PDB entry 3O32 | X-ray diffraction, 2.85 A resolution | chains A and B

# Chain A (and B)
Molecule: Chlorocatechol 1,2-dioxygenase
Source organism: Rhodococcus opacus
Notes: EC 1.13.11.-; chain B of this document is another copy of the same molecule, construct and numbering; everything in this record applies to it too
UniProt: O67987 (CLCA_RHOOP); residues 1-257 here = UniProt positions 1-257
Chain sequence (257 residues; row label = number of the first residue in the row):
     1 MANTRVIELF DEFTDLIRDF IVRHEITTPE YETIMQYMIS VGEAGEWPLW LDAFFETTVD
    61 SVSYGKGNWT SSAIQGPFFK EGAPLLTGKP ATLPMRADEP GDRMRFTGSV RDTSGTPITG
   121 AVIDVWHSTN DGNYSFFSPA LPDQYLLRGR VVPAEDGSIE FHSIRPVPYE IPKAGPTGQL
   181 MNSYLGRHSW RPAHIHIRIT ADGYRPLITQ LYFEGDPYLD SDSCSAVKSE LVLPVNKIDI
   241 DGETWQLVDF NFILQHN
Disordered / not traced: 1 (chain B: 1-2)
Metal / ion sites: Fe ion: Tyr-134, His-194, His-196 (together with 3,5-dichlorobenzene-1,2-diol)
Small-molecule neighbours:
  - 3,5-dichlorobenzene-1,2-diol: Leu-49, Asp-52, Ala-53, Ile-74, Gln-75, Gly-76, Pro-77, Phe-78, Tyr-134, Tyr-169, Ile-171, Arg-191, His-194, His-196, Gln-210, Cys-224
  - MYY ((2R)-3-(phosphonooxy)-2-(tetradecanoyloxy)propyl palmitate), molecule 1: Asn-3, Val-6, Leu-9, Phe-10, Phe-13, Met-38
  - MYY, molecule 2: Ile-17, Phe-20, Ile-26, Glu-30, Thr-33, Ile-34, Tyr-37, Met-38, Trp-47, Trp-50, Leu-51, Phe-55, Tyr-184
UniProt features mapped onto this chain:
  - binding site (Fe cation): Tyr-134, Tyr-169, His-194, His-196

# How chain A and chain B interact
Residue-residue contacts (87):
  Ala-2(A) with Ser-183(B); Tyr-184(B); Leu-185(B); Gly-186(B)
  Asn-3(A) with Tyr-184(B)
  Arg-5(A) with His-24(B), hydrogen bond (side chain-backbone); Ile-26(B); Glu-30(B), salt bridge
  Val-6(A) with Leu-185(B)
  Ile-7(A) with Leu-185(B)
  Leu-9(A) with Phe-20(B); His-24(B); Ile-26(B), hydrophobic
  Phe-10(A) with Trp-50(B), hydrophobic; Phe-54(B), hydrophobic; Leu-180(B), hydrophobic; Leu-185(B), hydrophobic
  Asp-11(A) with Arg-187(B), salt bridge
  Glu-12(A) with Phe-20(B); Arg-23(B), salt bridge; His-24(B), salt bridge
  Phe-13(A) with Ile-17(B), hydrophobic
  Leu-16(A) with Leu-16(B), hydrophobic
  Ile-17(A) with Phe-13(B), hydrophobic; Phe-55(B), hydrophobic
  Arg-18(A) with Phe-54(B), hydrogen bond (side chain-backbone); Thr-58(B)
  Phe-20(A) with Leu-9(B); Glu-12(B); Phe-13(B); Leu-16(B), hydrophobic
  Ile-21(A) with Thr-58(B); Val-59(B), hydrophobic
  Val-22(A) with Val-62(B), hydrophobic
  His-24(A) with Arg-5(B), hydrogen bond (backbone-side chain); Leu-9(B); Glu-12(B), salt bridge
  Glu-25(A) with Arg-5(B), hydrogen bond (backbone-side chain); Val-62(B)
  Ile-26(A) with Leu-9(B), hydrophobic; Val-59(B)
  Thr-27(A) with Val-59(B)
  Thr-28(A) with Val-59(B)
  Glu-30(A) with Arg-5(B), salt bridge
  Tyr-31(A) with Leu-51(B), hydrogen bond (side chain-backbone); Asp-52(B), hydrogen bond; Glu-56(B); Val-59(B), hydrophobic
  Met-35(A) with Pro-48(B), hydrophobic; Leu-51(B), hydrophobic; Asp-52(B)
  Met-38(A) with Trp-47(B), hydrophobic
  Ile-39(A) with Trp-47(B), hydrophobic
  Trp-47(A) with Met-38(B), hydrophobic; Ile-39(B), hydrophobic
  Pro-48(A) with Met-35(B), hydrophobic; Ile-39(B)
  Trp-50(A) with Phe-10(B), hydrophobic
  Leu-51(A) with Tyr-31(B), hydrogen bond (backbone-side chain); Met-35(B), hydrophobic
  Asp-52(A) with Tyr-31(B), hydrogen bond; Met-35(B)
  Phe-54(A) with Phe-10(B), hydrophobic; Arg-18(B), hydrogen bond (backbone-side chain)
  Phe-55(A) with Thr-14(B); Ile-17(B), hydrophobic; Arg-18(B)
  Thr-58(A) with Arg-18(B); Ile-21(B); Val-22(B)
  Val-59(A) with Ile-21(B); Ile-26(B); Tyr-31(B), hydrophobic
  Val-62(A) with Val-22(B), hydrophobic; Glu-25(B); Ile-26(B)
  Ser-63(A) with Thr-28(B)
  Leu-180(A) with Phe-10(B), hydrophobic
  Ser-183(A) with Asn-3(B)
  Tyr-184(A) with Asn-3(B); Val-6(B); Ile-7(B)
  Leu-185(A) with Val-6(B), hydrophobic; Ile-7(B), hydrophobic; Phe-10(B), hydrophobic
  Arg-187(A) with Ile-7(B); Asp-11(B), salt bridge
Other interface residues (no listed pair), chain A (44 interface residues in all): Thr-14, Glu-56
Other interface residues (no listed pair), chain B (47 interface residues in all): Thr-27, Asp-60, Ser-63, Ser-225

# Summary
44 residues of chain A and 47 residues of chain B are in contact; the contacts include 9 hydrogen bonds and 7
salt bridges. Polar contacts include Arg-5(A)/Glu-30(B), Asp-11(A)/Arg-187(B) and Glu-12(A)/Arg-23(B). Ligands
of chain A: 3,5-dichlorobenzene-1,2-diol and compound MYY.
Chain A and chain B are both Chlorocatechol 1,2-dioxygenase (Rhodococcus opacus); the structure, Crystal
Structure of 4-Chlorocatechol Dioxygenase from Rhodococcus opacus 1CP in complex with 3,5-dichlorocatechol,
was determined by X-ray diffraction together with 3O5U and 3O6R from the same study.
